5MQ0 - chains I and M of the 46 polymer chains in the assembly; structure by electron microscopy, 4.17 A resolution (low resolution: residue-level contacts below are approximate; hydrogen-bond / salt-bridge calls are withheld).

== Chain I ==
Molecule: Yeast UBC4 gene for ubiquitin-conjugating enzyme
From: Saccharomyces cerevisiae
Sequence (95 nucleotides; row label = number of the first residue in the row):
     1 GUAUGUCUAA AGUUAUGGCC ACGUUUCAAA UGCGUGCUUU UUUUUUAAAA CUUAUGCUCU
    61 UAUUUACUAA CAAAAUCAAC AUGCUAUUGA ACUAG
Unresolved in the structure: 17-55, 74-95

== Chain M ==
Protein: Pre-mRNA-splicing factor CWC2
From: Saccharomyces cerevisiae
UniProtKB: Q12046 (CWC2_YEAST); residues 1-339 here = UniProt positions 1-339
Chain sequence (339 residues; row label = number of the first residue in the row):
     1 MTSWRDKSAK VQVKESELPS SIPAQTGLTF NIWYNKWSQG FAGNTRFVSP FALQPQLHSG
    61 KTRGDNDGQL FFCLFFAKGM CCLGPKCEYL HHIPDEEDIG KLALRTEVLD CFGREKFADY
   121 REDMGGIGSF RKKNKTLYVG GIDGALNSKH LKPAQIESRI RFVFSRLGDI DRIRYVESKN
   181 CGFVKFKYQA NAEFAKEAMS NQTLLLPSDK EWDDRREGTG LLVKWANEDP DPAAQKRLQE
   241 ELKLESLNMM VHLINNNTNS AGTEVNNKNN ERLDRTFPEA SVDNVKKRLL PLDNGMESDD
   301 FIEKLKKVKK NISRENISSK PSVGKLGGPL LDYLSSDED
Unresolved in the structure: 1-2, 255-339
Metal / ion sites: Zn2+: Cys73, Cys81, Cys87, His91
Swiss-Prot annotation at these positions:
  - zinc finger: Asp67 to Pro94 (C3H1-type)
  - modified residue (Phosphoserine): Ser335, Ser336
  - mutagenesis: Cys73 (C73Y: Inhibits cell growth), Gly79 (G79D: No effect. Synthetic lethal when associated with CLF1 lacking a TPR domain), Cys87 (C87H: Inhibits cell growth), Phe186 (F186D: Inhibits cell growth)

== Chain I / chain M interface ==
Pairs across the interface (29):
  A9(I) - Gly43(M)
  A10(I) - Asn44(M)
  A11(I) - Asn44(M)
  A11(I) - Asp143(M)
  A11(I) - Leu222(M)
  G12(I) - Tyr138(M)
  G12(I) - Gly140(M)
  G12(I) - Gly141(M)
  G12(I) - Lys179(M)
  G12(I) - Asn180(M)
  G12(I) - Leu222(M)
  U13(I) - Asp123(M)
  U13(I) - Met124(M)
  U13(I) - Tyr138(M)
  U13(I) - Lys179(M)
  U13(I) - Phe183(M)
  U13(I) - Lys224(M)
  U13(I) - Trp225(M)
  U13(I) - Ala226(M)
  U13(I) - Asn227(M)
  U14(I) - Thr136(M)
  U14(I) - Arg172(M)
  U14(I) - Arg174(M)
  U14(I) - Phe183(M)
  U14(I) - Asn227(M)
  U14(I) - Asp229(M)
  U14(I) - Pro230(M)
  A15(I) - Pro230(M)
  A15(I) - Asp231(M)
Interface residues without a listed pair, chain M (26 interface residues in all): Arg46, Val176, Glu228, Pro232

== Summary ==
The interface between chain I and chain M involves 7 residues on one side and 26 on the other. The Zn2+ site
is built by Cys73(M), Cys81(M), Cys87(M) and His91(M). UniProt lists 4 mutagenesis sites on chain M.
Chain I is Yeast UBC4 gene for ubiquitin-conjugating enzyme and chain M is Pre-mRNA-splicing factor CWC2, both
from Saccharomyces cerevisiae; the structure, Structure of a spliceosome remodeled for exon ligation, was
determined by electron microscopy together with 5MPS from the same study.
